PDB entry 8T0V | electron microscopy, 3.00 A resolution | chains B and D of the 4 polymer chains in the assembly

# Chain B
Protein: D-lysine 5,6-aminomutase alpha subunit
Source organism: Caldanaerobacter subterraneus subsp. tengcongensis
Reference sequence: Q8RBT3 (Q8RBT3_CALS4); residues 1-520 here = UniProt positions 1-520
Amino-acid sequence (520 residues; row label = number of the first residue in the row):
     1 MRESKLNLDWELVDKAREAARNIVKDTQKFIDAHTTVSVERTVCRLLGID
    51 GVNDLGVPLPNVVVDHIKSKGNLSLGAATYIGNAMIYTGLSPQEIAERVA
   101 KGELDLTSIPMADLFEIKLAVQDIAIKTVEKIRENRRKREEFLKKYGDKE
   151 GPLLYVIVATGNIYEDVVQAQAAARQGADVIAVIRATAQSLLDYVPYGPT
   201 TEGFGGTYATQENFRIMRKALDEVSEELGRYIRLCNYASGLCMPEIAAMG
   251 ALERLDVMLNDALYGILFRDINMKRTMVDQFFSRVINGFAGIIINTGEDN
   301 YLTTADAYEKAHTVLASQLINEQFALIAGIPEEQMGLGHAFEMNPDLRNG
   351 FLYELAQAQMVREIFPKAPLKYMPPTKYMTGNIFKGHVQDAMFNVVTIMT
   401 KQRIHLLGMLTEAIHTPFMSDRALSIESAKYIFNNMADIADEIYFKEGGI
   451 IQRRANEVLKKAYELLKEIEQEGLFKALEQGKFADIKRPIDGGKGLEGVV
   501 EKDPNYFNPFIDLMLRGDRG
Small-molecule neighbours:
  - 5'-deoxyadenosine (5AD): Tyr155, Ile157, Ile184, Tyr237, Leu259, Asp299, Lys371, Met373, Pro374, Pro375, Thr376, Leu406, Glu412
  - cobalamin (B12): Ile184, Arg185, Thr187, Gly205, Phe268, Arg269, Asn300, Thr303, Thr304, Thr376, Lys377, Met379, Thr411, Glu412, Ala413, Ile414, His415, Thr416
  - X6I (S-{2-[(E)-({3-hydroxy-2-methyl-5-[(phosphonooxy)methyl]pyridin-4-yl}methylidene)amino]ethyl}-L-cysteine): Ile184, Arg185, Ser190, Tyr237, Ser239, Leu259, Asp261, Tyr264, Arg269, Gly297, Asn300, Thr376, Glu412

# Chain D
Protein: D-lysine 5,6-aminomutase beta subunit
Source organism: Caldanaerobacter subterraneus subsp. tengcongensis
Reference sequence: Q8RBT2 (Q8RBT2_CALS4); numbering as in UniProt (aligned over 11-269)
Amino-acid sequence (259 residues; row label = number of the first residue in the row):
    11 KQYDTTLDLTRVKPYGDTMNDGKVQLSFTLPVPDGAKAVEAAKQLAKKMG
    61 LENPMVVYHAPLDKNFTFFIIYGSLIHTVDYTSIQVQELEIKAMSMEETN
   111 EYIKKHIGRKVVVVGATTGTDAHTVGLDAIMNMKGYAGHYGLERYEMIEA
   161 YNLGSQVPNEEFVKKAIEVGADALLVSQTVTQKDAHIKNLTHLVELLEAE
   211 GIRDKVLLICGGPRITHELAKELGYDAGFGPGTFADHVATFIVTEMVKRK
   261 IPGLKGYKK
Ion coordination: cobalamin Co near His133 (its only coordinating residue here)
Small-molecule neighbours: cobalamin (B12): Thr130, Asp131, Ala132, His133, Thr134, Val135, Gly136, Leu137, Ala139, Ile140, Tyr146, Leu185, Val186, Ser187, Val190, Gln192, Lys193, Ile219, Cys220, Gly221, Gly222, Pro223, Phe239, Gly240, Pro241, Gly242, Thr243, Phe244, Val248

# Interface between chain B and chain D
Contacting residue pairs (19):
  Ala172(B) with Asp73(D)
  Arg175(B) with Asp73(D), salt bridge
  Gln176(B) with Leu72(D), hydrogen bond (side chain-backbone)
  Thr187(B) with Thr130(D)
  Ala188(B) with Thr130(D)
  Phe204(B) with Thr130(D); Lys193(D); Ala195(D), hydrophobic
  Arg269(B) with Gln166(D)
  Ala413(B) with Arg224(D), hydrogen bond (backbone-side chain)
  Ile414(B) with Val190(D); Arg224(D)
  His415(B) with Gln192(D)
  Met419(B) with Asp73(D); Phe76(D), hydrophobic
  Ser420(B) with Thr39(D); Phe78(D)
  Ala423(B) with Leu72(D), hydrophobic
  Lys494(B) with Gln166(D)
Interface residues without a listed pair, chain B (22 interface residues in all): Leu191, Phe268, Thr303, Gly381, Phe384, Phe418, Leu424, Glu427
Interface residues without a listed pair, chain D (15 interface residues in all): Gln35, Tyr68, Val135

# Summary
22 residues of chain B face 15 of chain D across their interface, with 2 hydrogen bonds and 1 salt bridge.
Among the polar pairs are Arg175(B)-Asp73(D), Gln176(B)-Leu72(D) and Ala413(B)-Arg224(D). Cobalamin is bound
between chain B and chain D.
Here chain B is D-lysine 5,6-aminomutase alpha subunit and chain D is D-lysine 5,6-aminomutase beta subunit,
both from Caldanaerobacter subterraneus subsp. tengcongensis. Entry 8T0V (Closed state of lysine
5,6-aminomutase from Thermoanaerobacter tengcongensis) was determined by electron microscopy.
